PDB entry 3I7V | X-ray diffraction, 1.95 A resolution | chain A

[Chain A]
Protein: AP4A hydrolase
Organism: Aquifex aeolicus Vf5
Reference sequence: O66548 (O66548_AQUAE); residue numbers follow UniProt; this construct covers 1-134
Amino-acid sequence (134 residues; numbered 1 to 134; the number before each row is that of its first residue):
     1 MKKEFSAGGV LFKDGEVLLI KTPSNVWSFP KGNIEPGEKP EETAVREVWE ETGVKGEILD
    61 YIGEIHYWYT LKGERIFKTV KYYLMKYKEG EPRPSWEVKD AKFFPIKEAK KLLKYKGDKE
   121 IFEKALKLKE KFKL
Small-molecule neighbours:
  - ATP (adenosine-5'-triphosphate): Ser-6, Lys-31, Gly-32, Asn-33, Ile-65, Tyr-67, Tyr-69, Lys-78, Tyr-115, Asp-118
  - bis(adenosine)-5'-tetraphosphate (B4P): Met-1, Lys-2, Lys-3, Glu-4, Phe-5, Ile-34

[Summary]
Bound to chain A: ATP and bis(adenosine)-5'-tetraphosphate.
Chain A is AP4A hydrolase (Aquifex aeolicus Vf5); the structure, Crystal structure of AP4A hydrolase complexed
with AP4A (ATP) (aq_158) from Aquifex aeolicus Vf5, was determined by X-ray diffraction (same publication as
3I7U).
